Entry 3A5U (X-ray diffraction, 2.80 A resolution); this record covers chains B and C of the 3 polymer chains in the assembly.

# Chain B
Protein: Single-stranded DNA-binding protein
Organism: Mycobacterium smegmatis
Notes: fragment: Chymotryptic fragment
UniProt: Q9AFI5 (SSB_MYCS2); numbering as in UniProt (aligned over 1-130)
Amino-acid sequence (130 residues; each row starts with the number of its first residue):
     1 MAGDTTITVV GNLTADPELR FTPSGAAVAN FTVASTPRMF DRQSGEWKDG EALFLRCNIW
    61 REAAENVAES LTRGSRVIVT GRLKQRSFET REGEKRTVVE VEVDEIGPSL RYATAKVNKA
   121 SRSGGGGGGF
Not modelled in the structure: 40-44, 93-94, 120-130

# Chain C
Molecule: 31-nt DNA strand
Sequence (31 nucleotides; each row starts with the number of its first residue):
     1 CCCCCCCCCC CCCCCCCCCC CCCCCCCCCC C

# Interface between chain B and chain C
Residue-residue contacts (61; chain B residue first):
  Asn-12(B) / DC15(C)  phosphate contact
  Asn-12(B) / DC16(C)  phosphate contact
  Leu-13(B) / DC14(C)  base contact
  Thr-14(B) / DC13(C)  sugar contact
  Thr-14(B) / DC14(C)  phosphate contact
  Asp-16(B) / DC1(C)  base contact
  Pro-17(B) / DC1(C)  base contact
  Glu-18(B) / DC1(C)  base contact
  Glu-18(B) / DC11(C)  hydrogen bond to the base
  Leu-19(B) / DC1(C)  hydrogen bond to the base
  Leu-19(B) / DC2(C)  phosphate contact
  Arg-20(B) / DC9(C)  base contact
  Arg-20(B) / DC10(C)  sugar contact
  Phe-21(B) / DC3(C)  phosphate contact
  Thr-22(B) / DC8(C)  hydrogen bond to the phosphate
  Thr-22(B) / DC9(C)  sugar contact
  Pro-23(B) / DC8(C)  phosphate contact
  Pro-23(B) / DC9(C)  phosphate contact
  Ser-24(B) / DC5(C)  phosphate contact
  Ser-24(B) / DC7(C)  hydrogen bond to the phosphate
  Ser-24(B) / DC8(C)  hydrogen bond to the phosphate
  Gly-25(B) / DC4(C)  phosphate contact
  Gly-25(B) / DC5(C)  phosphate contact
  Ala-26(B) / DC5(C)  base contact
  Ala-27(B) / DC5(C)  base contact
  Val-28(B) / DC9(C)  sugar contact
  Val-28(B) / DC10(C)  phosphate contact
  Asn-30(B) / DC10(C)  hydrogen bond to the phosphate
  Thr-32(B) / DC13(C)  hydrogen bond to the phosphate
  Ala-34(B) / DC14(C)  sugar contact
  Ala-34(B) / DC15(C)  phosphate contact
  Thr-36(B) / DC15(C)  hydrogen bond to the phosphate
  Thr-36(B) / DC16(C)  phosphate contact
  Arg-38(B) / DC16(C)  salt bridge to the phosphate
  Phe-54(B) / DC12(C)  sugar contact
  Phe-54(B) / DC13(C)  stacking on the base
  Arg-56(B) / DC11(C)  base contact
  Arg-56(B) / DC12(C)  hydrogen bond to the sugar
  Arg-56(B) / DC13(C)  salt bridge to the phosphate
  Trp-60(B) / DC8(C)  sugar contact
  Trp-60(B) / DC10(C)  phosphate contact
  Arg-61(B) / DC5(C)  base contact
  Glu-65(B) / DC2(C)  sugar contact
  Glu-65(B) / DC5(C)  hydrogen bond to the base
  Ala-68(B) / DC1(C)  sugar contact
  Glu-69(B) / DC2(C)  sugar contact
  Arg-73(B) / DC14(C)  hydrogen bond to the base
  Gly-74(B) / DC14(C)  base contact
  Arg-76(B) / DC16(C)  phosphate contact
  Gln-85(B) / DC29(C)  base contact
  Arg-86(B) / DC10(C)  salt bridge to the phosphate
  Arg-86(B) / DC11(C)  salt bridge to the phosphate
  Phe-88(B) / DC11(C)  sugar contact
  Thr-97(B) / DC29(C)  sugar contact
  Val-98(B) / DC12(C)  phosphate contact
  Val-99(B) / DC12(C)  base contact
  Val-99(B) / DC29(C)  base contact
  Arg-111(B) / DC19(C)  base contact
  Tyr-112(B) / DC16(C)  phosphate contact
  Tyr-112(B) / DC17(C)  phosphate contact
  Tyr-112(B) / DC18(C)  phosphate contact
Interface residues without a listed pair, chain B (43 interface residues in all): Ala-15, Leu-55, Asn-58, Glu-62
Interface residues without a listed pair, chain C (20 interface residues in all): DC6

# Summary
The interface between chain B and chain C involves 43 residues on one side and 20 on the other, with 11
hydrogen bonds, 4 salt bridges and 1 aromatic stacking contact. Among the polar pairs are Glu-18(B)/DC11(C),
Leu-19(B)/DC1(C) and Glu-65(B)/DC5(C).
Chain B is Single-stranded DNA-binding protein (Mycobacterium smegmatis) and chain C is a 31-nt DNA strand;
the structure, Promiscuity and specificity in DNA binding to SSB: Insights from the structure of the
Mycobacterium smegmatis ..., was determined by X-ray diffraction.
